PDB entry 2BA1 | X-ray diffraction, 2.70 A resolution | chains B and G of the 9 polymer chains in the assembly

== Chain B ==
Name: Archaeal exosome RNA binding protein CSL4
Source organism: Archaeoglobus fulgidus
Reference sequence: O30033 (O30033_ARCFU); numbering as in UniProt (aligned over 1-179)
Amino-acid sequence (179 residues; numbered 1 to 179; the number before each row is that of its first residue):
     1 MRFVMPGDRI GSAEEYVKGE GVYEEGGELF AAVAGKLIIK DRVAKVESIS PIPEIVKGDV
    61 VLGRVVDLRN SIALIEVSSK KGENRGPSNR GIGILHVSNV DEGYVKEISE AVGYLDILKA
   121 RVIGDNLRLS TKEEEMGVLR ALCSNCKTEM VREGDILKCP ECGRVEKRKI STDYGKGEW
Bound ions: Zn2+: Cys143, Cys146, Cys159, Cys162
UniProt features mapped onto this chain:
  - binding site (Zn(2+)): Cys143, Cys146, Cys159, Cys162

== Chain G ==
Name: Archaeal exosome complex exonuclease RRP42
Source organism: Archaeoglobus fulgidus
Notes: EC 3.1.13.-
Reference sequence: O29756 (ECX2_ARCFU); residues 1-259 here = UniProt positions 1-259
Amino-acid sequence (259 residues; numbered 1 to 259; the number before each row is that of its first residue):
     1 MPEDILVDIK RDYVLSKLRD NERIDGRGFD EFRKVEIIPN VIEKAEGSAL VKLGDTQVVV
    61 GVKMQPGEPY PDTPDRGVII VNAELVPLAS PTFEPGPPDE NSIELARVVD RGIRESEAVD
   121 LSKLVIEEGE KVWIVFVDIH ALDDDGNLLD ASALAAIAAL MNTKVPAERF DLGEDYLLPV
   181 RDLPVSVTSL IVGNKYLVDP SREEMSVGDT TLTITTDKDD NVVAMQKSGG YLLDEKLFDE
   241 LLDVSINCAR KLREKFKEI
Unresolved in the structure: 87-97, 259

== Chain B / chain G interface ==
Contacting residue pairs (26; chain B residue first):
  Leu62(B) with Ile5(G), hydrophobic; Leu6(G), hydrophobic
  Arg64(B) with Met1(G), hydrogen bond (side chain-backbone); Asp4(G); Ile5(G); Asp8(G), salt bridge
  Glu76(B) with Pro2(G); Ile5(G)
  Ser78(B) with Pro2(G); Ile5(G)
  Ser79(B) with Leu6(G)
  Arg90(B) with Pro2(G); Glu3(G), salt bridge
  Ile117(B) with Ile5(G); Asp8(G); Ile9(G), hydrophobic
  Leu139(B) with Ile9(G), hydrophobic
  Arg140(B) with Asp8(G), salt bridge; Asp12(G)
  Glu149(B) with Arg11(G), salt bridge; Asp12(G)
  Lys176(B) with Tyr13(G)
  Gly177(B) with Ile9(G); Asp12(G); Tyr13(G)
  Glu178(B) with Tyr13(G)
Interface residues without a listed pair, chain B (16 interface residues in all): Gly63, Gly175, Trp179
Interface residues without a listed pair, chain G (12 interface residues in all): Ser16

== In short ==
Chain B and chain G form an interface of 16 and 12 residues respectively, with 1 hydrogen bond and 4 salt
bridges. Polar pairs include Arg64(B)-Asp8(G), Arg90(B)-Glu3(G) and Arg140(B)-Asp8(G). Curated annotation
(UniProt) lists 4 Zn2+-binding residues on chain B.
Chain B is Archaeal exosome RNA binding protein CSL4 and chain G is Archaeal exosome complex exonuclease
RRP42, both from Archaeoglobus fulgidus; the structure, Archaeal exosome core, was determined by X-ray
diffraction (same publication as 2BA0).
